Entry 5MMI (electron microscopy, 3.20 A resolution); this record covers chains A and M of the 35 polymer chains in the assembly.

Chain A:
Molecule: 23S ribosomal RNA
From: Spinacia oleracea
Sequence (2810 nucleotides; row label = number of the first residue in the row):
     1 UUCAAACGAG GAAAGGCUUA CGGUGGAUAC CUAGGCACCC AGAGACGAGG AAGGGCGUAU
    61 UAAUCGACGA AAUGCUUCGG GGAGUUGAAA AUAAGCAGAG AUCCGGAGAU UCCCGAAUAG
   121 GUCAACCUUU CGAACUUCUG CUGAAUCCAU GGGCAGGCAA GAGACAACCU GGCGAACUGA
   181 AACAUCUUAG UAGCCAGAGG AAAAGAAAGC AAAAGCGAUU CCCGUAGUAG CGGCGAGCGA
   241 AAUGGGAGCA GCCUAAACCG UGAAAACGGG GUUGUGGGAG AGCAAUACAA GCGUCGUGCU
   301 GCUAGGCGAA UCAGUGGAGU GCGGAACCCU AGAUGGUGAA AGUCCAGUAG CCGAAAGCAU
   361 CACUAGCUUA UGCUCUGACC CGAGUAGCAU GGGGCACGUG GAAUCCCGUG UGAAUCAGCA
   421 AGGACCACCU UGCAAGGCUA AAUACUCCUG GGUGACCGAU AGCGAAGUAG UACCGUGAGG
   481 GAAGGGUGAA AAGAACCCCC AUCGGGGAGU GAAAUAGAAC AUGAAACCGU AAGCUCUCAA
   541 GCAGUGGGAG GGGGACCAGA CCCUGACCGC GUGCCUGUUG AAGAAUGAGC CGGCGACUCA
   601 UAGGCAGUGG CUUGGUUAAG GGAACCCACC GGAGCCGUAG CGAAAGCGAG UCUUCAUAGG
   661 GCAAUUGUCA CUGCUUAUGG ACCCGAACCU GGGUGAUCUA UCCAUGACCA GGAUGAAGCU
   721 UGGGUGAAAC UAAGUGGAGG UCCGAACCGA CUGAUGUUGA AGAAUCAGCG GAUGAGUUGU
   781 GGUUAGGGGU GAAAUGCCAC UCGAACCCAG AGCUAGCUGG UUCUCCCCGA AAUGCGUUGA
   841 GGCGCAGCAG UUGACUGGAC AUCUAGGGGU AAAGCACUGU UUCGGUGCGG GCCGCGAGAG
   901 CGGUACCAAA UCGAGGCAAA CUCUGAAUAC UAGAUAUGAC CUCCAAAUAA CAGGGGUCAA
   961 GGUCGGCCAG UGAGACGAUG GGGGAUAAGC UUCAUCGUCG AGAGGGAAAC AGCCCGGAUC
  1021 ACCAGCUAAG GCCCCUAAAU GACCGCUCAG UGAUAAAGGA GGUAGGGGUG CAGAGACAGC
  1081 CAGGAGGUUU GCCUAGAAGC AGCCACCCUU GAAAGAGUGC GUAAUAGCUC ACUGAUCGAG
  1141 CGCUCUUGCG CCGAAGAUGA ACGGGGCUAA GCGGUCUGCC GAAGCUGUGG GAUGUAAAAA
  1201 AACAUCGGUA GGGGAGCGUU CCGUGUUAGG GAGAAACGCG UGCGUGAGCC GCGUUGGACG
  1261 AAGCGGAAGC GAGAAUGUCG GCUUGAGUAA CGCAAACAUU GGUGAGAAUC CAAUGCCCCG
  1321 AAAACCUAAG GGUUCCUCCG CAAGGUUCGU CCACGGAGGG UGAGUCAGGG CCUAAGAUCA
  1381 GGCCGAAAGG CGUAGUCGAU GGACAACAGG UGAAUAUUCC UGUACUACCC CUUGUUGGUC
  1441 CCGAGGGACG GAGGAGGCUA GGUUAGCCGA AAGAUGGUUA UCGGUUCAAG GACGCAAGGU
  1501 GACCCUGUUU UUCAGGGUAA GAAGGGGUAG AGAAAAUGCC UCGAGCCAAU GUUCGAGUAC
  1561 CAGGCGCUAC GGCGCUGAAG UAACCGAUGC CAUACUCCCA GGAAAAGCUC GAACGACCUU
  1621 CAACAAAAGG GUACCUGUAC CCGAAACCGA CACAGGUAGG UAGGUAGAGA AUACCUAGGG
  1681 GCGCGAGACA ACUCUCUCUA AGGAACUCGG CAAAAUAGCC CCGUAACUUC GGGAGAAGGG
  1741 GUGCCCCCUC ACAAAGGGGG UCGAAGUGAC CAGGCCCGGG CGACUGUUUA CCAAAAACAC
  1801 AGGUCUCCGC AAAGUCGUAA GACCAUGUAU GGGGGCUGAC GCCUGCCCAG UGCCGGAAGG
  1861 UCAAGGAAGU UGGUGACCUG AUGACAGGGG AGCCGGCGAC CGAAGCCCCG GUGAACGGCG
  1921 GCCGUAACUA UAACGGUCCU AAGGUAGCGA AAUUCCUUGU CGGGUAAGUU CCGACCCGCA
  1981 CGAAAGGCGU AACGAUCUGG GCACUGUCUC GGAGAGAGGC UCGGUGAAAU AGACAUGUCU
  2041 GUGAAGAUGC GGACUACCUG CACCUGGACA GAAAGACCCU AUGAAGCUUU ACUGUUCCCU
  2101 GGGAUUGGCU UUGGGCUUUU CCUGCGCAGC UUAGGUGGAA GGCGAAGAAG GCCCCCUUCC
  2161 GGGGGGGCCC GAGCCAUCAG UGAGAUACCA CUCUGGAAGA GCUAGAAUUC UAACCUUGUG
  2221 UCAGGACCUA CGGGCCAAGG GACAUUCUCA GGUAGACAGU UUCUAUGGGG CGUAGGCCUC
  2281 CCAAAAGGUA ACGGAGGCGU GCAAAGGUUU CCUCGGGCCG GACGGAGAUU GGCCCUCGAG
  2341 UGCAAAGGCA GAAGGGAGCU UGACUGCAAG ACCCACCCGU CGAGCAGGGA CGAAAGUCGG
  2401 CCUUAGUGAU CCGACGGUGC CGAGUGGAAG GGCCGUCGCU CAACGGAUAA AAGUUACUCU
  2461 AGGGAUAACA GGCUGAUCUU CCCCAAGAGU UCACAUCGAC GGGAAGGUUU GGCACCUCGA
  2521 UGUCGGCUCU UCGCCACCUG GGGCUGUAGU AUGUUCCAAG GGUUGGGCUG UUCGCCCAUU
  2581 AAAGCGGUAC GUGAGCUGGG UUCAGAACGU CGUGAGACAG UUCGGUCCAU AUCCGGUGUG
  2641 GGCGUUAGAG CAUUGAGAGG ACCUUUCCCU AGUACGAGAG GACCGGGAAG GACGCACCUC
  2701 UGGUGUACCA GUUAUCGUGC CCACGGUAAA CGCUGGGUAG CCAAGUGCGG AGCGGAUAAC
  2761 UGCUGAAAGC AUCUAAGUAG UAAGCCCACC CCAAGAUGAG UGCUCUCCUA
Not modelled in the structure: 1, 515, 896-900, 1751-1755
Ion coordination: Mg2+ site 1 near A9 (its only coordinating residue here); Mg2+ site 2 near G15 (its only coordinating residue here); Mg2+ site 3: C30, G1260; Mg2+ site 4 near A45 (its only coordinating residue here); Mg2+ site 5 near A52 (its only coordinating residue here); Mg2+ site 6 near A71 (its only coordinating residue here); Mg2+ site 7 near U118 (its only coordinating residue here); Mg2+ site 8 near C148 (its only coordinating residue here); Mg2+ site 9: A160, G161; Mg2+ site 10: C177, U2260; Mg2+ site 11 near U178 (its only coordinating residue here); Mg2+ site 12: A182, C183; 211 more Mg2+ sites not listed

Chain M:
Name: plastid ribosomal protein uL15c
From: Spinacia oleracea
UniProtKB: A0A0K9QHT0 (A0A0K9QHT0_SPIOL); residue numbers follow UniProt; this construct covers 1-271
Sequence (271 residues; numbered 1 to 271; the number before each row is that of its first residue):
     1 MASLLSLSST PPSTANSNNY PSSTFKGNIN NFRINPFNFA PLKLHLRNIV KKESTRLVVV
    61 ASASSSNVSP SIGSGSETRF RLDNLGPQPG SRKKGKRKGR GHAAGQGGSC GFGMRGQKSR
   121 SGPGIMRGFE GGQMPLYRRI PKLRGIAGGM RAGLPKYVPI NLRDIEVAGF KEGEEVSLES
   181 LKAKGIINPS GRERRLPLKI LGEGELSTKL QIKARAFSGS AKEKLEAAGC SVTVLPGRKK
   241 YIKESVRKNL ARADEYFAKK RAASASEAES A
Not modelled in the structure: 1-77, 263-271
Ion coordination: Mg2+ site 1 near Gly111 (its only coordinating residue here); Mg2+ site 2 near Glu193 (its only coordinating residue here)

Chain A / chain M interface:
Residue-residue contacts - 207 pairs, chain A then chain M:
  A181(A) - Gln117(M)  hydrogen bond to the base
  A181(A) - Ile125(M)  base contact
  A181(A) - Phe129(M)  base contact
  A212(A) - Arg195(M)  salt bridge to the phosphate
  A213(A) - Arg238(M)  salt bridge to the phosphate
  A213(A) - Lys239(M)  hydrogen bond to the sugar
  A213(A) - Tyr241(M)  base contact
  A214(A) - Arg238(M)  hydrogen bond to the sugar
  A214(A) - Lys239(M)  hydrogen bond to the phosphate
  A229(A) - Arg151(M)  sugar contact
  G230(A) - Arg151(M)  phosphate contact
  C234(A) - Lys142(M)  hydrogen bond to the sugar
  G235(A) - Tyr137(M)  phosphate contact
  G235(A) - Arg138(M)  hydrogen bond to the sugar
  A236(A) - Met126(M)  phosphate contact
  A236(A) - Tyr137(M)  hydrogen bond to the phosphate
  A427(A) - Lys243(M)  hydrogen bond to the sugar
  C428(A) - Tyr241(M)  hydrogen bond to the sugar
  C428(A) - Lys243(M)  sugar contact
  C428(A) - Glu244(M)  hydrogen bond to the sugar
  C429(A) - Tyr241(M)  hydrogen bond to the sugar
  C429(A) - Glu244(M)  phosphate contact
  G577(A) - Met114(M)  phosphate contact
  G577(A) - Arg115(M)  hydrogen bond to the phosphate
  U578(A) - Met114(M)  phosphate contact
  U578(A) - Arg115(M)  salt bridge to the phosphate
  C597(A) - Lys98(M)  sugar contact
  C597(A) - Arg100(M)  salt bridge to the phosphate
  C597(A) - Cys110(M)  base contact
  C597(A) - Phe112(M)  base contact
  G607(A) - Gly90(M)  hydrogen bond to the sugar
  G607(A) - Ser91(M)  hydrogen bond to the base
  U608(A) - Gln88(M)  phosphate contact
  U608(A) - Ser91(M)  sugar contact
  G609(A) - Gln88(M)  phosphate contact
  G614(A) - Asn188(M)  hydrogen bond to the base
  G615(A) - Asn188(M)  base contact
  A633(A) - Arg194(M)  salt bridge to the phosphate
  G634(A) - Gly191(M)  sugar contact
  G634(A) - Arg194(M)  salt bridge to the phosphate
  C635(A) - Asn188(M)  base contact
  C635(A) - Ser190(M)  phosphate contact
  G637(A) - Asn188(M)  base contact
  U638(A) - Ile186(M)  hydrogen bond to the base
  U638(A) - Asn188(M)  base contact
  A639(A) - Pro159(M)  sugar contact
  A639(A) - Asn161(M)  hydrogen bond to the base
  A639(A) - Leu201(M)  base contact
  A643(A) - Arg144(M)  salt bridge to the phosphate
  A643(A) - Gly145(M)  hydrogen bond to the sugar
  A643(A) - Met150(M)  sugar contact
  A644(A) - Met150(M)  sugar contact
  A644(A) - Arg151(M)  sugar contact
  A644(A) - Gly153(M)  hydrogen bond to the phosphate
  A645(A) - Lys156(M)  salt bridge to the phosphate
  G646(A) - Lys156(M)  salt bridge to the phosphate
  G648(A) - Lys199(M)  salt bridge to the phosphate
  G648(A) - Leu201(M)  base contact
  G648(A) - Ser218(M)  phosphate contact
  G648(A) - Gly219(M)  hydrogen bond to the phosphate
  A649(A) - Leu201(M)  phosphate contact
  A649(A) - Gly202(M)  hydrogen bond to the phosphate
  A649(A) - Glu203(M)  base contact
  A649(A) - Ser218(M)  hydrogen bond to the phosphate
  A649(A) - Ser220(M)  hydrogen bond to the phosphate
  U665(A) - Arg163(M)  salt bridge to the phosphate
  C671(A) - Arg92(M)  sugar contact
  U672(A) - Ser91(M)  base contact
  U672(A) - Arg92(M)  sugar contact
  U672(A) - Lys93(M)  hydrogen bond to the sugar
  G673(A) - Lys93(M)  hydrogen bond to the sugar
  G673(A) - Gly95(M)  phosphate contact
  C674(A) - Gly95(M)  phosphate contact
  C674(A) - Lys96(M)  hydrogen bond to the phosphate
  U675(A) - Lys98(M)  salt bridge to the phosphate
  U676(A) - Arg127(M)  hydrogen bond to the sugar
  A681(A) - Ser121(M)  sugar contact
  A681(A) - Gly122(M)  sugar contact
  A681(A) - Pro123(M)  phosphate contact
  C682(A) - Ser119(M)  hydrogen bond to the base
  C682(A) - Ser121(M)  base contact
  C682(A) - Gly122(M)  hydrogen bond to the phosphate
  C683(A) - Ser121(M)  hydrogen bond to the phosphate
  G816(A) - Gln117(M)  sugar contact
  G816(A) - Arg120(M)  phosphate contact
  C817(A) - Gly116(M)  hydrogen bond to the phosphate
  C817(A) - Gln117(M)  phosphate contact
  C817(A) - Arg120(M)  salt bridge to the phosphate
  U818(A) - Arg115(M)  salt bridge to the phosphate
  U818(A) - Arg120(M)  salt bridge to the phosphate
  G819(A) - Arg115(M)  salt bridge to the phosphate
  U821(A) - Gly99(M)  hydrogen bond to the sugar
  U821(A) - Gly108(M)  hydrogen bond to the base
  U821(A) - Ser109(M)  base contact
  U821(A) - Cys110(M)  base contact
  U822(A) - Gly99(M)  phosphate contact
  U822(A) - Arg100(M)  hydrogen bond to the base
  U822(A) - Gly101(M)  hydrogen bond to the phosphate
  U822(A) - Gly107(M)  phosphate contact
  U822(A) - Gly108(M)  hydrogen bond to the phosphate
  C823(A) - Gly101(M)  phosphate contact
  C823(A) - Ala104(M)  base contact
  U824(A) - Gly101(M)  phosphate contact
  U824(A) - His102(M)  phosphate contact
  U824(A) - Ala103(M)  phosphate contact
  U824(A) - Ala104(M)  base contact
  C825(A) - Ala103(M)  hydrogen bond to the base
  C825(A) - Ala104(M)  base contact
  G836(A) - Gly131(M)  base contact
  G836(A) - Gln133(M)  hydrogen bond to the sugar
  U837(A) - Gly131(M)  hydrogen bond to the sugar
  U837(A) - Gly132(M)  sugar contact
  U837(A) - Gln133(M)  sugar contact
  G842(A) - Gly116(M)  phosphate contact
  G842(A) - Gln117(M)  hydrogen bond to the sugar
  G842(A) - Gly131(M)  hydrogen bond to the base
  C843(A) - Gln117(M)  hydrogen bond to the phosphate
  C843(A) - Lys118(M)  hydrogen bond to the phosphate
  C843(A) - Phe129(M)  sugar contact
  C843(A) - Gly131(M)  base contact
  G844(A) - Lys118(M)  phosphate contact
  G844(A) - Phe129(M)  sugar contact
  G844(A) - Glu130(M)  sugar contact
  G844(A) - Gly131(M)  sugar contact
  G970(A) - Gly111(M)  phosphate contact
  G970(A) - Phe112(M)  sugar contact
  G970(A) - Gly113(M)  phosphate contact
  G970(A) - Lys118(M)  salt bridge to the phosphate
  U971(A) - Gly113(M)  phosphate contact
  U971(A) - Met114(M)  hydrogen bond to the phosphate
  A1210(A) - Ser109(M)  phosphate contact
  A1210(A) - Gly113(M)  phosphate contact
  G1211(A) - Ser109(M)  hydrogen bond to the phosphate
  G1211(A) - Gly111(M)  hydrogen bond to the phosphate
  G1211(A) - Phe112(M)  hydrogen bond to the phosphate
  G1211(A) - Gly113(M)  hydrogen bond to the phosphate
  G1212(A) - Gln106(M)  phosphate contact
  G1212(A) - Gly111(M)  phosphate contact
  G1213(A) - Lys96(M)  salt bridge to the phosphate
  G1214(A) - Lys93(M)  phosphate contact
  G1223(A) - Leu82(M)  hydrogen bond to the base
  U1224(A) - Leu82(M)  sugar contact
  U1224(A) - Asp83(M)  hydrogen bond to the sugar
  G1263(A) - Asp83(M)  base contact
  C1264(A) - Asp83(M)  hydrogen bond to the sugar
  C1264(A) - Asn84(M)  sugar contact
  C1264(A) - Leu85(M)  hydrogen bond to the sugar
  G1265(A) - Leu85(M)  phosphate contact
  G1265(A) - Gly86(M)  phosphate contact
  G1265(A) - Pro87(M)  phosphate contact
  G1266(A) - Pro87(M)  phosphate contact
  G1266(A) - Arg92(M)  phosphate contact
  A1267(A) - Arg92(M)  salt bridge to the phosphate
  C1270(A) - Arg97(M)  hydrogen bond to the base
  G1271(A) - Arg97(M)  salt bridge to the phosphate
  G1271(A) - Arg100(M)  salt bridge to the phosphate
  G1875(A) - Lys243(M)  salt bridge to the phosphate
  A1876(A) - Ser245(M)  phosphate contact
  C1877(A) - Lys248(M)  salt bridge to the phosphate
  U1879(A) - Arg252(M)  hydrogen bond to the base
  G1880(A) - Arg252(M)  hydrogen bond to the base
  A1881(A) - Arg252(M)  base contact
  A1881(A) - Tyr256(M)  stacking on the base
  U1882(A) - Tyr256(M)  hydrogen bond to the phosphate
  U1882(A) - Lys260(M)  salt bridge to the phosphate
  G1883(A) - Tyr256(M)  base contact
  G1883(A) - Phe257(M)  stacking on the base
  G1883(A) - Arg261(M)  hydrogen bond to the base
  A1884(A) - Asp254(M)  base contact
  A1884(A) - Phe257(M)  base contact
  C1885(A) - Asn249(M)  hydrogen bond to the base
  C1885(A) - Leu250(M)  sugar contact
  A1886(A) - Asn249(M)  base contact
  A1886(A) - Arg252(M)  base contact
  A2375(A) - Gln133(M)  hydrogen bond to the base
  C2376(A) - Leu136(M)  sugar contact
  C2376(A) - Arg139(M)  hydrogen bond to the base
  C2377(A) - Arg139(M)  hydrogen bond to the sugar
  A2409(A) - Met134(M)  base contact
  A2409(A) - Arg139(M)  hydrogen bond to the sugar
  U2410(A) - Arg138(M)  hydrogen bond to the sugar
  U2410(A) - Arg139(M)  sugar contact
  U2410(A) - Pro141(M)  phosphate contact
  C2411(A) - Pro141(M)  phosphate contact
  C2411(A) - Lys142(M)  hydrogen bond to the phosphate
  C2412(A) - Lys142(M)  salt bridge to the phosphate
  C2420(A) - Met150(M)  base contact
  C2421(A) - Met150(M)  sugar contact
  G2424(A) - Tyr241(M)  base contact
  U2425(A) - Lys240(M)  phosphate contact
  U2425(A) - Tyr241(M)  hydrogen bond to the sugar
  U2425(A) - Ile242(M)  sugar contact
  G2426(A) - Lys240(M)  salt bridge to the phosphate
  G2426(A) - Lys243(M)  base contact
  G2426(A) - Val246(M)  sugar contact
  G2431(A) - Gly148(M)  sugar contact
  G2431(A) - Gly149(M)  sugar contact
  G2431(A) - Met150(M)  base contact
  G2432(A) - Arg144(M)  phosphate contact
  G2432(A) - Gly148(M)  sugar contact
  G2432(A) - Met150(M)  sugar contact
  C2433(A) - Arg144(M)  phosphate contact
  C2434(A) - Arg144(M)  salt bridge to the phosphate
  G2445(A) - Gln133(M)  base contact
  G2445(A) - Met134(M)  hydrogen bond to the sugar
  G2445(A) - Arg139(M)  base contact
  G2446(A) - Met134(M)  base contact
Other interface residues (no listed pair), chain A (111 interface residues in all): G237, G632, C636, G642, C647, A664, A677, A969, G972, A2423
Other interface residues (no listed pair), chain M (107 interface residues in all): Pro89, Lys94, Ile140, Ala147, Ala152, Tyr157, Lys184, Ile187, Glu193, Phe217, Ala253

Summary:
The interface between chain A and chain M involves 111 residues on one side and 107 on the other, with 66
hydrogen bonds, 27 salt bridges and 2 aromatic stacking contacts. Polar contacts include A181(A)-Gln117(M),
G607(A)-Ser91(M) and G614(A)-Asn188(M).
Here chain A is 23S ribosomal RNA and chain M is plastid ribosomal protein uL15c, both from Spinacia oleracea.
Entry 5MMI (Structure of the large subunit of the chloroplast ribosome) was determined by electron microscopy
(same publication as 5MMJ and 5MMM).
